2Y1J - chains A and C of the 3 polymer chains in the assembly; structure by X-ray diffraction, 2.15 A resolution.

# Chain A
Protein: DNA polymerase I
From: Geobacillus stearothermophilus
Notes: EC 2.7.7.7
UniProtKB: D7D223 (D7D223_GEOSC); residues 297-876 here = UniProt positions 297-876
Amino-acid sequence (580 residues; each row starts with the number of its first residue):
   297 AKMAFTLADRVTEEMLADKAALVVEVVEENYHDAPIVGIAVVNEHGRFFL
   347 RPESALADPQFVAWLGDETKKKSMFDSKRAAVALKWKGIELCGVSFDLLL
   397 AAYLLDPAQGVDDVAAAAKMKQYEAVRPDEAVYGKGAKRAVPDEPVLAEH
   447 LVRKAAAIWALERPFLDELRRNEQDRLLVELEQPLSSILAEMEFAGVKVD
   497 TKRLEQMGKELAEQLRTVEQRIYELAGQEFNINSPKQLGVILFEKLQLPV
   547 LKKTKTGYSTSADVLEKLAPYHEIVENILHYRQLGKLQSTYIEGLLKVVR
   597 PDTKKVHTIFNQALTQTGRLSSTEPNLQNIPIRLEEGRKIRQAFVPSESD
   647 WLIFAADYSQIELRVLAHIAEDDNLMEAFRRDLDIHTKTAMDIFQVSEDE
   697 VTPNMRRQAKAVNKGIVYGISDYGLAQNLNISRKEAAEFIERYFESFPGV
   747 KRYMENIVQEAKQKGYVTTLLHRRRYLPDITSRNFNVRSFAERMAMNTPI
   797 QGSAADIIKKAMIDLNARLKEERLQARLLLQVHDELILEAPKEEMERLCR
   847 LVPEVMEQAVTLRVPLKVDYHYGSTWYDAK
Sequence notes: conflict Ser350 (Thr in D7D223), Lys505 (Glu in D7D223), Lys710 (Phe in D7D223)

# Chain C
Molecule: 10-nt DNA strand
Sequence (10 nucleotides; each row starts with the number of its first residue):
     4 AGGGXXGGTC
Modified residues: QBT ([(2R,3S,5R)-3-hydroxy-5-[(5S)-5-methyl-2,4-dioxo-1,3-diazinan-1-yl]oxolan-2-yl]methyl dihydrogen phosphate) at position 8; THM (thymidine) at position 9

# Chain A / chain C interface
Pairs across the interface (34):
  Asn527(A) with DG11(C), hydrogen bond to the phosphate
  Asn529(A) with DG11(C), sugar contact
  Ser530(A) with DG11(C), phosphate contact; DT12(C), hydrogen bond to the phosphate
  Pro531(A) with DG11(C), phosphate contact; DT12(C), phosphate contact
  Lys582(A) with QBT_8(C), base contact
  Ser585(A) with DG10(C), phosphate contact
  Thr586(A) with QBT_8(C), phosphate contact; THM_9(C)
  Leu610(A) with DG6(C), phosphate contact; DG7(C), phosphate contact
  Thr611(A) with DG6(C), phosphate contact
  Gln612(A) with DG5(C), phosphate contact; DG6(C), hydrogen bond to the phosphate
  Thr613(A) with DG5(C), sugar contact
  Arg615(A) with DG5(C), hydrogen bond to the base
  Ser617(A) with DG6(C), phosphate contact; DG7(C), hydrogen bond to the phosphate
  Ser618(A) with DG7(C), sugar contact
  Thr619(A) with DG7(C), sugar contact; QBT_8(C), base contact
  Glu620(A) with QBT_8(C), base contact
  Asn622(A) with DG7(C), hydrogen bond to the sugar; QBT_8(C), base contact
  Asn625(A) with DG6(C), base contact
  Tyr714(A) with DA4(C), stacking on the base
  Arg771(A) with DG5(C), salt bridge to the phosphate
  Phe786(A) with DA4(C), phosphate contact; DG5(C), phosphate contact
  Met790(A) with DG5(C), phosphate contact
  Asn793(A) with DA4(C), sugar contact
  Gln797(A) with DA4(C), base contact; DG5(C), hydrogen bond to the sugar
Interface residues without a listed pair, chain A (28 interface residues in all): Lys532, Pro621, Arg789, His829
Interface residues without a listed pair, chain C (10 interface residues in all): DC13

# In short
28 residues of chain A and 10 residues of chain C are in contact, with 7 hydrogen bonds, 1 salt bridge and 1
aromatic stacking contact. Polar pairs include Arg615(A)-DG5(C), Asn622(A)-DG7(C) and Gln797(A)-DG5(C).
Chain A is DNA polymerase I (Geobacillus stearothermophilus) and chain C is a 10-nt DNA strand; the structure,
Crystal structure of a R-diastereomer analogue of the spore photoproduct in complex with fragment DNA
polymerase ..., was determined by X-ray diffraction (same publication as 2Y1I).
